PDB entry 7LYA | electron microscopy, 2.91 A resolution | chains I and G of the 10 polymer chains in the assembly

# Chain I
Molecule: 147-nt DNA strand
Organism: Homo sapiens
Sequence (147 nucleotides; numbered -73 to 73; the number before each row is that of its first residue; numbers below 1 keep their minus sign (DA-73 is residue -73)):
   -73 ATCGAGAATC CCGGTGCCGA GGCCGCTCAA TTGGTCGTAG ACAGCTCTAG CACCGCTTAA
   -13 ACGCACGTAC GCGCTGTCCC CCGCGTTTTA ACCGCCAAGG GGATTACTCC CTAGTCTCCA
    47 GGCACGTGTC AGATATATAC ATCCGAT

# Chain G
Molecule: Histone H2A type 1-B/E
Organism: Homo sapiens
UniProt: P04908 (H2A1B_HUMAN); residues 12-129 here correspond to UniProt positions 13-130 (UniProt number = residue number + 1)
Sequence (119 residues; row label = number of the first residue in the row):
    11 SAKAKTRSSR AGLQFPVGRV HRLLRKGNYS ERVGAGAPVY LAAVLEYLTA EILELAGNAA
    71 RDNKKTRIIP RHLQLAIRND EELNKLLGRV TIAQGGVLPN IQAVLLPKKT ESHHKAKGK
Unresolved in the structure: 119-129
Construct notes: expression tag (11)
Swiss-Prot annotation at these positions:
  - modified residue: Lys13 (N6-(beta-hydroxybutyryl)lysine), Lys36 (N6-(2-hydroxyisobutyryl)lysine), Lys74 (N6-(2-hydroxyisobutyryl)lysine), Lys75 (N6-(2-hydroxyisobutyryl)lysine), Lys95 (N6-(2-hydroxyisobutyryl)lysine), Gln104 (N5-methylglutamine), Lys118 (N6-(2-hydroxyisobutyryl)lysine), Lys119 (N6-crotonyllysine), Thr120 (Phosphothreonine), Lys125 (N6-crotonyllysine)
  - cross-link (Glycyl lysine isopeptide (Lys-Gly)): Lys13 (interchain with G-Cter in ubiquitin), Lys15 (interchain with G-Cter in ubiquitin), Lys119 (interchain with G-Cter in ubiquitin)
What the authors report for this chain:
  - mutagenesis - E61A, D90A, E92A: decreased catalytic activity
  - mutagenesis - E61A/D90A/E92A: abolished catalytic activity
  - post-translational modification sites: Lys125, Lys127, Lys129

# How chain I and chain G interact
Residue-residue contacts (12):
  DT38(I) with Arg42(G), hydrogen bond to the sugar; Val43(G), sugar contact; Gly44(G), phosphate contact; Ala45(G), phosphate contact
  DA39(I) with Arg42(G), phosphate contact; Val43(G), hydrogen bond to the phosphate
  DG48(I) with Arg29(G), sugar contact
  DC49(I) with Arg29(G), salt bridge to the phosphate
  DA57(I) with Arg77(G), sugar contact
  DG58(I) with Lys75(G), phosphate contact; Thr76(G), hydrogen bond to the phosphate; Arg77(G), phosphate contact
Interface residues without a listed pair, chain I (7 interface residues in all): DA59
Interface residues without a listed pair, chain G (10 interface residues in all): Arg35, Glu41

# Overview
7 residues of chain I face 10 of chain G across their interface; the contacts include 3 hydrogen bonds and 1
salt bridge. Polar contacts include DT38(I)-Arg42(G), DA39(I)-Val43(G) and DG58(I)-Thr76(G). From the paper:
E61A, D90A and E92A of chain G reduce catalytic activity; modification sites Lys125(G), Lys127(G) and
Lys129(G).
Here chain I is a 147-nt DNA strand and chain G is Histone H2A type 1-B/E, both from Homo sapiens. Entry 7LYA
(Cryo-EM structure of the human nucleosome core particle with linked histone proteins H2A and H2B) was
determined by electron microscopy, deposited together with 7LYB.
